Entry 1GXO (X-ray diffraction, 2.05 A resolution); this record covers chain A.

Chain A:
Name: Pectate lyase
Organism: Cellvibrio cellulosa
Notes: EC 4.2.2.2; fragment: catalytic module, residues 327-649
Reference sequence: Q9F7L3 (Q9F7L3); numbering as in UniProt (aligned over 327-649)
Amino-acid sequence (332 residues; row label = number of the first residue in the row):
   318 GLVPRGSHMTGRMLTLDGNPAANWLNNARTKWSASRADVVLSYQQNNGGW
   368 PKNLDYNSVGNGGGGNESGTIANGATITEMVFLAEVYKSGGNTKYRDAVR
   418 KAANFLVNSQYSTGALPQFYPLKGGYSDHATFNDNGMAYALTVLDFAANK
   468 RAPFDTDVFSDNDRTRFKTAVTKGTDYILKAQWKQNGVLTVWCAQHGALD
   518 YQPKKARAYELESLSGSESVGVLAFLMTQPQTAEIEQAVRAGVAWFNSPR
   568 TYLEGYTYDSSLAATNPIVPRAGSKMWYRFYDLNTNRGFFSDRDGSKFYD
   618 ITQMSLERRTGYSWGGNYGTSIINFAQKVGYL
Unresolved in the structure: 318-328, 649
Construct notes: engineered mutation Ala389 (Asp in Q9F7L3)
Bound ions: Ca2+: Asn390, Asp451 (together with alpha-D-galactopyranuronic acid)
Small-molecule neighbours: alpha-D-galactopyranuronic acid (ADA): Asn390, Tyr443, Arg524, Tyr526, Arg596, Arg610, Glu624, Arg625, Gly628, Tyr629, Ser630
Reported in the primary citation:
  - binding site for alpha-D-galactopyranuronic acid: Arg524, Tyr526, Arg596, Arg610, Arg625, Gly628
  - Ca2+ coordination: Asp451
  - contacts within the chain: Arg524-Glu527 (hydrogen bond), Asp451-Glu535 (hydrogen bond)
  - catalytic residues: Asp451, Arg524
  - catalytic residues: Arg625 (proposed by the authors, not directly observed)
  - mutagenesis - D451A, R524A, R524K, E527A, E527Q, R596A: abolished catalytic activity on GalA3
  - mutagenesis - R596A, R610A: decreased catalytic activity on polymeric substrates
  - mutagenesis - N390A (100-fold), Y526F (2- to 3-fold), E535A (200-fold): decreased catalytic activity on GalA3
  - mutagenesis - N390A, R625A, R625K: decreased catalytic activity on polygalacturonate
  - mutagenesis - R625A, R625K: abolished catalytic activity on small soluble substrates
  - mutagenesis - R610A (25-fold): decreased catalytic activity on the trisaccharide
  - mutagenesis - D451A, R524A, R524K, E527A, E527Q: abolished catalytic activity on polygalacturonic acid
  - mutagenesis - Y526F (2- to 3-fold): decreased catalytic activity on polygalacturonic acid

In short:
Ligands of chain A: alpha-D-galactopyranuronic acid. Asn390 and Asp451 coordinate Ca2+. The paper reports
catalytic residues Asp451, Arg524 and Arg625; D451A, R524A and R524K, among others, abolish catalytic activity
on GalA3; 12 substitutions were tested in all.
Chain A is Pectate lyase (Cellvibrio cellulosa); the structure, Mutant D189A of Family 10 polysaccharide lyase
from Cellvibrio cellulosa in complex with trigalaturonic acid, was determined by X-ray diffraction (same
publication as 1GXM and 1GXN).
